PDB entry 8GZH | electron microscopy, 2.96 A resolution | chains D and F of the 10 polymer chains in the assembly

Chain D:
Protein: DNA-directed RNA polymerase subunit gamma
From: Synechocystis sp. PCC 6803
Notes: EC 2.7.7.6
UniProtKB: P74177 (RPOC1_SYNY3); residue numbers follow UniProt; this construct covers 1-626
Sequence (626 residues; each row starts with the number of its first residue):
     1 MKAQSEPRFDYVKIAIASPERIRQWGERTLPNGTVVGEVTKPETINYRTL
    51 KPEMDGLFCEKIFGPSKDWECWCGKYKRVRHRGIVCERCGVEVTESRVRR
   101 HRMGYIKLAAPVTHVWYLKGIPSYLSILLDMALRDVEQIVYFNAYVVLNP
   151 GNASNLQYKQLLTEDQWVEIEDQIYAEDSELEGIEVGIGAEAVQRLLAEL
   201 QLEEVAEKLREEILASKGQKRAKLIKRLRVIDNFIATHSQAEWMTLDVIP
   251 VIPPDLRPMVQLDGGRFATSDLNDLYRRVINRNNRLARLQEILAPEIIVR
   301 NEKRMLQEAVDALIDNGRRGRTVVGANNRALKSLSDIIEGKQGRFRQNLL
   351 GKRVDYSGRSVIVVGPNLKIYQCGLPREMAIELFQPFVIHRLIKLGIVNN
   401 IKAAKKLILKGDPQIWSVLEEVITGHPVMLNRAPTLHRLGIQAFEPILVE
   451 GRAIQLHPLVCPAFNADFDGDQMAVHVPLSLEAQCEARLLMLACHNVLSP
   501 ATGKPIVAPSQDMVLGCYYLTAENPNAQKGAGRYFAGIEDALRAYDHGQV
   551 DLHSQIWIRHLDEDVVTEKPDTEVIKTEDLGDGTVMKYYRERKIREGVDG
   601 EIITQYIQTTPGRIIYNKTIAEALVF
Disordered / not traced: 1-6, 175-179
Metal / ion sites: Zn2+: Cys71, Cys73, Cys86; Mg2+ site 1: Asp467, Asp469 (together with CTP)
Residues lining bound ligands: CTP: Arg432, Pro434, Asn465, Asp467, Asp469

Chain F:
Protein: RNA polymerase sigma factor SigA
From: Synechocystis sp. PCC 6803
UniProtKB: P74565 (SIGA_SYNY3); numbering as in UniProt (aligned over 1-425)
Sequence (429 residues; numbered -3 to 425; the number before each row is that of its first residue; numbers below 1 keep their minus sign (Gly-3 is residue -3)):
    -3 GAMGMTQTKEPLTKAESAELEQEIELSQYINTDDIDDDDIDVEDLEQEVA
    47 ATEGKEKKVRKIRKDAVKKKPYTEDSIRIYLQEIGRIRLLRAEEEIELAR
    97 QIADLLELELIRDNLTLQLERQPSELEWGKQVWKLETAKQRLVGDKKKEP
   147 KKKDIDSYLANPDNELSLENEWSQQPNKNFAAFRRRLFLDRRAKDKMVQS
   197 NLRLVVSIAKKYMNRGLSFQDLIQEGSLGLIRAAEKFDHEKGYKFSTYAT
   247 WWIRQAITRAIADQSRTIRLPVHLYETISRIKKTTKLLSQEMRRKPTEEE
   297 IAEKMEMTIEKLRFIAKSAQLPISLETPIGKEEDSRLGDFIEADGETPED
   347 EVSKNLLREDLENVLDTLSPRERDVLRLRYGLDDGRMKTLEEIGQIFNVT
   397 RERIRQIEAKALRKLRHPNRNSILKEYIR
Disordered / not traced: -3 to 66, 128-172
Sequence notes: expression tag (-3 to 0)

How chain D and chain F interact:
Pairs across the interface (86):
  Glu43(D) - Arg265(F)  salt bridge
  Thr44(D) - Thr263(F)  hydrogen bond (side chain-backbone)
  Ile45(D) - Ile264(F)  hydrophobic
  Tyr47(D) - Ile264(F)  hydrophobic
  Tyr47(D) - Arg265(F)
  Tyr47(D) - Pro267(F)
  Tyr47(D) - Leu270(F)  hydrophobic
  Tyr47(D) - Ser314(F)
  Arg48(D) - Phe310(F)
  Arg80(D) - Arg382(F)
  Arg134(D) - Tyr68(F)
  Glu137(D) - Tyr68(F)  hydrogen bond
  Glu137(D) - Glu70(F)
  Phe142(D) - Glu79(F)
  Asn143(D) - Ile75(F)
  Met259(D) - Ile264(F)  hydrophobic
  Val260(D) - Ile337(F)  hydrophobic
  Leu262(D) - Ile319(F)  hydrophobic
  Leu262(D) - Ile337(F)  hydrophobic
  Gly264(D) - Gln316(F)
  Gly265(D) - Lys313(F)
  Gly265(D) - Gln316(F)
  Arg266(D) - Gln316(F)
  Arg266(D) - Leu317(F)  hydrogen bond (side chain-backbone)
  Arg266(D) - Pro318(F)
  Phe267(D) - Ile264(F)  hydrophobic
  Phe267(D) - Pro318(F)
  Phe267(D) - Ile319(F)  hydrogen bond (backbone-backbone)
  Ala268(D) - Ile319(F)
  Ala268(D) - Leu321(F)  hydrophobic
  Thr269(D) - Ile319(F)  hydrogen bond (backbone-backbone)
  Thr269(D) - Ser320(F)
  Thr269(D) - Leu321(F)  hydrogen bond (backbone-backbone)
  Ser270(D) - Glu322(F)
  Asp271(D) - Ser320(F)  hydrogen bond
  Asp271(D) - Glu322(F)  hydrogen bond (backbone-side chain)
  Asp274(D) - Thr263(F)
  Arg277(D) - Ser261(F)
  Arg277(D) - Arg262(F)
  Arg277(D) - Thr263(F)
  Asn281(D) - Gln260(F)
  Arg282(D) - Ser214(F)
  Arg282(D) - Asp217(F)  salt bridge
  Arg285(D) - Asp217(F)  salt bridge
  Arg285(D) - Gln220(F)
  Arg285(D) - Glu221(F)  salt bridge
  Arg285(D) - Gln260(F)
  Leu289(D) - Gln220(F)
  Leu289(D) - Leu224(F)  hydrophobic
  Ile292(D) - Leu224(F)  hydrophobic
  Leu293(D) - Arg187(F)
  Pro295(D) - Asp191(F)
  Pro295(D) - Val194(F)  hydrophobic
  Pro295(D) - Gln195(F)
  Ile297(D) - Tyr76(F)
  Ile297(D) - Glu79(F)
  Ile297(D) - Ile80(F)  hydrophobic
  Ile297(D) - Ile83(F)  hydrophobic
  Ile297(D) - Gln195(F)
  Ile297(D) - Leu198(F)  hydrophobic
  Ile298(D) - Val194(F)  hydrophobic
  Ile298(D) - Gln220(F)  hydrogen bond (backbone-side chain)
  Asn301(D) - Tyr76(F)
  Asn301(D) - Gln220(F)  hydrogen bond
  Glu302(D) - Gln220(F)  hydrogen bond
  Arg304(D) - Ser72(F)
  Arg304(D) - Ile75(F)
  Arg304(D) - Glu79(F)  salt bridge
  Met305(D) - Gln216(F)
  Met305(D) - Asp217(F)
  Met305(D) - Gln220(F)
  Glu308(D) - Ser72(F)  hydrogen bond
  Glu308(D) - Gln216(F)
  Arg319(D) - Tyr68(F)
  Arg319(D) - Glu70(F)
  Arg321(D) - Asp71(F)  salt bridge
  Arg329(D) - Ser320(F)
  Arg329(D) - Glu322(F)
  Arg329(D) - Thr323(F)
  Asn399(D) - Ile419(F)
  Asn400(D) - Glu422(F)
  Asn400(D) - Tyr423(F)
  Ile401(D) - Val348(F)  hydrophobic
  Ile401(D) - Leu352(F)  hydrophobic
  Ala403(D) - Glu422(F)
  Lys405(D) - Glu345(F)  salt bridge
Interface residues without a listed pair, chain D (54 interface residues in all): Asn46, Val79, Lys119, Pro258, Asn273, Ala294, Glu296, Gly320, Lys332
Interface residues without a listed pair, chain F (54 interface residues in all): Ser223, Ile227, Leu266, His269, Pro324, Ser349, Gly381

Overview:
The chain D/chain F interface involves 54 residues from each chain, with 12 hydrogen bonds and 7 salt bridges.
Among the polar pairs are Glu43(D)-Arg265(F), Arg282(D)-Asp217(F) and Arg285(D)-Asp217(F). Ligands of chain D:
CTP. Cys71(D), Cys73(D) and Cys86(D) form the Zn2+ site.
Chain D is DNA-directed RNA polymerase subunit gamma and chain F is RNA polymerase sigma factor SigA, both
from Synechocystis sp. PCC 6803; the structure, Cryo-EM structure of Synechocystis sp. PCC 6803 CTP-bound
RPitc, was determined by electron microscopy together with 8GZG and 8H02 from the same study.
